9ITS - chains S and Y of the 26 polymer chains in the assembly; structure by electron microscopy, 2.89 A resolution.

Chain S:
Protein: ATP synthase subunit delta
Source organism: Chloroflexus aurantiacus J-10-fl
Reference sequence: A9WGS7 (ATPD_CHLAA); residues 1-157 here = UniProt positions 1-157
Sequence (157 residues; each row starts with the number of its first residue):
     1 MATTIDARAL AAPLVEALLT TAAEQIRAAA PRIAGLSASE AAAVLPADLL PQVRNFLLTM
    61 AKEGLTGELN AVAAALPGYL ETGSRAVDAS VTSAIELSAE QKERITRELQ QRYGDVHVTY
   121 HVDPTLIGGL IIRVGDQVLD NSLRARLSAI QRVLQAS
Unresolved in the structure: 1-84, 155-157

Chain Y:
Protein: ATP synthase subunit b
Source organism: Chloroflexus aurantiacus J-10-fl
Reference sequence: A9WGS8 (ATPF_CHLAA); numbering as in UniProt (aligned over 1-164)
Sequence (164 residues; numbered 1 to 164; the number before each row is that of its first residue):
     1 MEALGINPTL FIAQLINFLL LIFILRALLY RPVMNLLNER TRRIEESVRD AEKVREQLAN
    61 ARRDYEAEIA RARQEAAKIV AQAQERAKQQ EAEIIAQARR EAERLKEEAR AQAEQERIRM
   121 LSEAKSQIAD LVTLTASRVL GAELQARGHD ALIAESLAAL DRRN
Unresolved in the structure: 1-7, 161-164

Chain S / chain Y interface:
Pairs across the interface - 38 pairs, chain S then chain Y:
  Ala94(S) - His149(Y)
  Ile95(S) - Gln145(Y)
  Ile95(S) - His149(Y)
  Gln101(S) - Asp150(Y)  hydrogen bond
  Gln101(S) - Ile153(Y)
  Arg104(S) - Asp150(Y)  salt bridge
  Arg104(S) - Ile153(Y)
  Ile105(S) - Ile153(Y)  hydrophobic
  Ile105(S) - Leu157(Y)  hydrophobic
  Glu108(S) - Leu157(Y)
  Leu109(S) - Leu157(Y)  hydrophobic
  Gln111(S) - Leu160(Y)
  Arg112(S) - Leu160(Y)
  Ile127(S) - Ser137(Y)
  Ile127(S) - Leu140(Y)  hydrophobic
  Ile127(S) - Gly141(Y)
  Gly128(S) - Leu152(Y)
  Gly129(S) - Leu152(Y)
  Leu130(S) - Ile153(Y)  hydrophobic
  Leu130(S) - Ser156(Y)
  Ile132(S) - Leu157(Y)  hydrophobic
  Ile132(S) - Leu160(Y)  hydrophobic
  Leu139(S) - Ser156(Y)
  Leu139(S) - Ala159(Y)
  Leu139(S) - Leu160(Y)  hydrophobic
  Asn141(S) - Leu152(Y)  hydrogen bond (side chain-backbone)
  Asn141(S) - Glu155(Y)
  Asn141(S) - Ser156(Y)
  Ser142(S) - Leu152(Y)
  Arg146(S) - Thr133(Y)
  Arg146(S) - Leu140(Y)
  Ile150(S) - Asp130(Y)
  Ile150(S) - Thr133(Y)
  Val153(S) - Lys125(Y)
  Val153(S) - Ala129(Y)  hydrophobic
  Leu154(S) - Lys125(Y)
  Leu154(S) - Ser126(Y)
  Leu154(S) - Asp130(Y)
Also at the interface, not in a pair above, chain S (23 interface residues in all): Glu96, Glu100
Also at the interface, not in a pair above, chain Y (20 interface residues in all): Ala136, Leu144

Overview:
23 residues of chain S and 20 residues of chain Y are in contact, with 2 hydrogen bonds and 1 salt bridge.
Polar pairs include Arg104(S)-Asp150(Y), Gln101(S)-Asp150(Y) and Asn141(S)-Leu152(Y).
Chain S is ATP synthase subunit delta and chain Y is ATP synthase subunit b, both from Chloroflexus
aurantiacus J-10-fl; the structure, Chloroflexus aurantiacus ADP-bound ATP synthase, state 1, was determined
by electron microscopy (same publication as 9ITJ, 9ITK, 9ITL, 9ITM, 9ITN, 9ITO and 11 further entries).
